8CBK - chains A and F of the 7 polymer chains in the assembly; structure by electron microscopy, 2.76 A resolution.

Chain A:
Molecule: 3-hydroxyacyl-CoA dehydrogenase type-2
Organism: Homo sapiens
Notes: EC 1.1.1.35, 1.1.1.62, 1.1.1.239, 1.1.1.178, 1.1.1.53, 1.1.1.159
Reference sequence: Q99714 (HCD2_HUMAN); numbering as in UniProt (aligned over 1-261)
Chain sequence (261 residues; row label = number of the first residue in the row):
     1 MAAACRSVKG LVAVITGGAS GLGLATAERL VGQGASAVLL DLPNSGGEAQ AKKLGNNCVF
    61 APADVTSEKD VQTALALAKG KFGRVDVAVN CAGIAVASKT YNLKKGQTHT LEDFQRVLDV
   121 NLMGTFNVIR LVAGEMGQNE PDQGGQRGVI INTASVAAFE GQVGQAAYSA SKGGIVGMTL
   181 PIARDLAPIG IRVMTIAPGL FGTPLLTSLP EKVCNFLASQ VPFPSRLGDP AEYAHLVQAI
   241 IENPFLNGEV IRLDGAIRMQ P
Unresolved in the structure: 1-6
Small-molecule neighbours: NAD (nicotinamide-adenine-dinucleotide): G17, A19, S20, G21, L22, L40, D41, L42, S45, A63, D64, V65, T66, C91, A92, G93, I94, V120, T153, A154, S155, Y168, K172, P198, G199, L200, F201, T203, P204, L205, L206
Curated features (UniProtKB/Swiss-Prot):
  - active site: Y168 (Proton acceptor)
  - binding site (NAD(+)): S20, L22, D41, D64, V65, C91, Y168, K172, F201, T203
  - binding site (substrate): S155
  - modified residue: A2 (N-acetylalanine), K53 (N6-acetyllysine), K69 (N6-acetyllysine), K99 (N6-acetyllysine), K105 (N6-acetyllysine), K212 (N6-acetyllysine)
  - natural variant: V12 (V12L: In HSD10MD), V65 (V65A: In HSD10MD; uncertain significance), D86 (D86G: In HSD10MD), L122 (L122V: In HSD10MD), R130 (R130C: In HSD10MD), Q165 (Q165H: In HSD10MD), V176 (V176M: In HSD10MD), P210 (P210S: In HSD10MD), K212 (K212E: In HSD10MD), R226 (R226Q: In HSD10MD), N247 (N247S: In HSD10MD), E249 (E249Q: In HSD10MD)
  - mutagenesis: S20 (S20F: Decreased dehydrogenase activity. Does not affect mitochondrial tRNA 5'-end processing. Does not affect tRNA methylation), K172 (K172A: Abolishes dehydrogenase activity. Does not affect mitochondrial tRNA 5'-end processing. Does not affect tRNA methylation. Does not affect homotetramerization)
Reported in the primary citation:
  - binding site for Mitochondrial Precursor tRNA-His(5, Ser): S98 to K105

Chain F:
Molecule: tRNA methyltransferase 10 homolog C
Organism: Homo sapiens
Notes: EC 2.1.1.-, 2.1.1.218, 2.1.1.221
Reference sequence: Q7L0Y3 (TM10C_HUMAN); residues 40-403 here = UniProt positions 40-403
Chain sequence (408 residues; numbered 18 to 425; the number before each row is that of its first residue):
    18 MHHHHHHSSG VDLGTENLYF QSMSSKIPAV TYPKNESTPP SEELELDKWK TTMKSSVQEE
    78 CVSTISSSKD EDPLAATREF IEMWRLLGRE VPEHITEEEL KTLMECVSNT AKKKYLKYLY
   138 TKEKVKKARQ IKKEMKAAAR EEAKNIKLLE TTEEDKQKNF LFLRLWDRNM DIAMGWKGAQ
   198 AMQFGQPLVF DMAYENYMKR KELQNTVSQL LESEGWNRRN VDPFHIYFCN LKIDGALHRE
   258 LVKRYQEKWD KLLLTSTEKS HVDLFPKDSI IYLTADSPNV MTTFRHDKVY VIGSFVDKSM
   318 QPGTSLAKAK RLNLATECLP LDKYLQWEIG NKNLTLDQMI RILLCLKNNG NWQEALQFVP
   378 KRKHTGFLEI SQHSQEFINR LKKAKTAENL YFQSHHHHHH DYKDDDDK
Unresolved in the structure: 18-60, 404-425
Sequence notes: initiating methionine (18); expression tag (19-39, 404-425)
Small-molecule neighbours: S-adenosylhomocysteine (SAH): L290, T291, A292, V308, I309, G310, F312, D314, Q318, T321, S322, E334, C335, L336, L338, K349, N350, L351, L353, M356
Curated features (UniProtKB/Swiss-Prot):
  - modified residue: S84 (Phosphoserine)
  - natural variant: R181 (R181L: In COXPD30), T272 (T272A: In COXPD30)
  - mutagenesis: D314 (D314N: Abolished mitochondrial tRNA methylation. Does not affect mitochondrial tRNA 5'-end processing)
Reported in the primary citation:
  - binding site for Mitochondrial Precursor tRNA-His(5, Ser): N126 to L166, R157 to R185, K218, N222, Q226, E229, V313, D314, K315, N348, D354, Q355, K378, R379
  - conformationally variable residues (loop rearrangement, order/disorder transition, side-chain flip): R157 to Q174, G310 to G320, L342 to T352
  - specificity-determining residues: Q226, N348 (proposed by the authors, not directly observed)
  - catalytic residues: D314 (proposed by the authors, not directly observed)
  - contacts within the chain: Y244-T272 (hydrophobic contact)

How chain A and chain F interact:
Contacting residue pairs (25; chain A residue first):
  K99(A) - F201(F)
  K104(A) - D239(F)  salt bridge
  K104(A) - H303(F)
  K104(A) - K364(F)  hydrogen bond (side chain-backbone)
  Q162(A) - W193(F)
  V163(A) - Q197(F)
  V163(A) - F201(F)
  G164(A) - F201(F)
  L209(A) - Q200(F)
  P210(A) - M199(F)  hydrophobic
  K212(A) - W266(F)  hydrogen bond (side chain-backbone)
  K212(A) - D267(F)
  K212(A) - L269(F)  hydrogen bond (side chain-backbone)
  K212(A) - L271(F)  hydrogen bond (side chain-backbone)
  V213(A) - A196(F)
  V213(A) - M199(F)  hydrophobic
  F216(A) - G192(F)
  F216(A) - W193(F)
  F216(A) - A196(F)  hydrophobic
  L217(A) - W193(F)  hydrophobic
  Q220(A) - I189(F)
  Q220(A) - W193(F)
  M259(A) - W193(F)  hydrophobic
  Q260(A) - W193(F)
  P261(A) - Q197(F)
Other interface residues (no listed pair), chain A (19 interface residues in all): A97, S98, K105, R258
Other interface residues (no listed pair), chain F (16 interface residues in all): L270

Overview:
19 residues of chain A and 16 residues of chain F are in contact, with 4 hydrogen bonds and 1 salt bridge.
Polar contacts include K104(A)-D239(F), K104(A)-K364(F) and K212(A)-W266(F). Bound to chain A: NAD. The paper
reports the catalytic residue D314(F); a binding site for Mitochondrial Precursor tRNA-His(5, Ser) at S98(A)
and N126(F) among others.
Chain A is 3-hydroxyacyl-CoA dehydrogenase type-2 and chain F is tRNA methyltransferase 10 homolog C, both
from Homo sapiens; the structure, Structure of human mitochondrial RNase P in complex with mitochondrial
pre-tRNA-His(5,Ser), was determined by electron microscopy together with 8CBL, 8CBM and 8CBO from the same
study.
